PDB entry 3J9T | electron microscopy, 6.90 A resolution (low resolution: residue-level contacts below are approximate; hydrogen-bond / salt-bridge calls are withheld) | chains E and F of the 28 polymer chains in the assembly

[Chain E]
Name: V-type proton ATPase catalytic subunit A
From: Saccharomyces cerevisiae
Notes: EC 3.6.3.14, 3.1.-.-
UniProt: P17255 (VATA_YEAST); the construct lacks a stretch of the UniProt sequence, so the offset changes along the chain: 1-282 = UniProt 2-283; 283-616 = UniProt 738-1071
Sequence (616 residues; each row starts with the number of its first residue):
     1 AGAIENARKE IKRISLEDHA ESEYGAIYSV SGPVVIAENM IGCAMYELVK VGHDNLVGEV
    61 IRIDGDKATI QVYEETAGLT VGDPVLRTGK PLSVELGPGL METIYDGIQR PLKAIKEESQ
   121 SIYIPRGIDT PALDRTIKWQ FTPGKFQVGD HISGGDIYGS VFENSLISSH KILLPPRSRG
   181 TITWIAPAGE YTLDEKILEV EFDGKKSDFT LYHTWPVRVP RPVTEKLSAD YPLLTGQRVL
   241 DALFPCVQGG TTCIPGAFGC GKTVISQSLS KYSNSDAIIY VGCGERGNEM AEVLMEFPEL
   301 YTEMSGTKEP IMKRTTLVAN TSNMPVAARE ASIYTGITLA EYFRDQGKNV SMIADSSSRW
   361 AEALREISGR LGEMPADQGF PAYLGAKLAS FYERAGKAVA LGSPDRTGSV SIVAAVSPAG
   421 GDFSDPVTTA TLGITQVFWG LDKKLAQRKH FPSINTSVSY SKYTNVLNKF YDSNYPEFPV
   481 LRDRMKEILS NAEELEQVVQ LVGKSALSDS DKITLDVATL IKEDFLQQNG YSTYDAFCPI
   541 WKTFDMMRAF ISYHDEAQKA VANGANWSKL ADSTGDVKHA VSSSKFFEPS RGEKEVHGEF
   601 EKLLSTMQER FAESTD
Disordered / not traced: 1-23
Curated features (UniProtKB/Swiss-Prot):
  - binding site (ATP): Gly256 to Thr263
  - modified residue: Ala1 (N-acetylalanine), Thr130 (Phosphothreonine), Ser403 (Phosphoserine), Ser473 (Phosphoserine)

[Chain F]
Name: V-type proton ATPase subunit B
From: Saccharomyces cerevisiae
UniProt: P16140 (VATB_YEAST); residue numbers follow UniProt; this construct covers 1-517
Sequence (517 residues; numbered 1 to 517; the number before each row is that of its first residue):
     1 MVLSDKELFA INKKAVEQGF NVKPRLNYNT VSGVNGPLVI LEKVKFPRYN EIVNLTLPDG
    61 TVRQGQVLEI RGDRAIVQVF EGTSGIDVKK TTVEFTGESL RIPVSEDMLG RIFDGSGRPI
   121 DNGPKVFAED YLDINGSPIN PYARIYPEEM ISTGVSAIDT MNSIARGQKI PIFSASGLPH
   181 NEIAAQICRQ AGLVRPTKDV HDGHEENFSI VFAAMGVNLE TARFFKQDFE ENGSLERTSL
   241 FLNLANDPTI ERIITPRLAL TTAEYLAYQT ERHVLTILTD MSSYADALRE VSAAREEVPG
   301 RRGYPGYMYT DLSTIYERAG RVEGRNGSIT QIPILTMPND DITHPIPDLT GYITEGQIFV
   361 DRQLHNKGIY PPINVLPSLS RLMKSAIGEG MTRKDHGDVS NQLYAKYAIG KDAAAMKAVV
   421 GEEALSIEDK LSLEFLEKFE KTFITQGAYE DRTVFESLDQ AWSLLRIYPK EMLNRISPKI
   481 LDEFYDRARD DADEDEEDPD TRSSGKKKDA SQEESLI
Disordered / not traced: 1-28, 486-517
Curated features (UniProtKB/Swiss-Prot):
  - binding site (ATP): Arg381
  - modified residue (Phosphoserine): Ser4, Ser137, Ser503, Ser504, Ser511, Ser515
  - cross-link (Glycyl lysine isopeptide (Lys-Gly)): Lys14 (interchain with G-Cter in ubiquitin), Lys508 (interchain with G-Cter in ubiquitin)

[Interface between chain E and chain F]
Pairs across the interface (155; chain E residue first):
  Ile27(E) with Lys45(F)
  Tyr28(E) with Lys45(F); Gly72(F)
  Ser29(E) with Ile70(F); Arg71(F); Gly72(F)
  Val30(E) with Tyr49(F); Glu69(F); Ile70(F)
  Ser31(E) with Glu69(F); Ile70(F); Arg71(F)
  Gly32(E) with Tyr49(F); Leu68(F)
  Glu75(E) with Ser137(F)
  Thr76(E) with Tyr49(F); Asn50(F)
  Ala77(E) with Tyr49(F); Asn50(F); Ser99(F); Asp133(F)
  Gly78(E) with Tyr49(F)
  Leu79(E) with Arg48(F); Tyr49(F)
  Thr80(E) with Phe46(F); Arg48(F)
  Val81(E) with Lys45(F); Ile70(F)
  Ile104(E) with Arg144(F)
  Leu112(E) with Arg144(F)
  Ser121(E) with Ile139(F)
  Ile122(E) with Pro141(F); Tyr142(F); Arg144(F); Glu323(F); Arg325(F)
  Tyr123(E) with Asn140(F); Tyr142(F); Ala143(F); Arg144(F)
  Ile124(E) with Asn140(F)
  Arg126(E) with Asn135(F)
  Phe258(E) with Gly351(F); Tyr352(F); Thr354(F); Glu355(F); Gly356(F); Leu379(F); Arg381(F)
  Gly259(E) with Arg381(F)
  Cys260(E) with Arg381(F)
  Gly261(E) with Arg381(F)
  Lys262(E) with Tyr352(F); Arg381(F)
  Thr263(E) with Arg381(F)
  Gly284(E) with Tyr309(F)
  Arg286(E) with Tyr352(F); Ile353(F); Glu355(F)
  Gly287(E) with Ala143(F); Arg144(F)
  Asn288(E) with Ala143(F); Gly167(F); Lys169(F); Glu355(F)
  Glu289(E) with Glu355(F); Arg381(F)
  Met290(E) with Arg144(F)
  Ala291(E) with Arg144(F); Ile145(F)
  Glu292(E) with Tyr146(F); Leu382(F)
  Leu294(E) with Arg144(F)
  Met295(E) with Tyr146(F)
  Glu299(E) with Tyr146(F)
  Ala319(E) with Arg144(F)
  Thr321(E) with Glu317(F)
  Ser322(E) with Tyr309(F); Ser313(F)
  Asn323(E) with Asn135(F); Gly136(F); Ser313(F); Thr314(F); Glu317(F)
  Met324(E) with Glu317(F)
  Arg329(E) with Tyr309(F)
  Ser356(E) with Tyr352(F)
  Arg359(E) with Tyr309(F); Leu349(F); Tyr352(F)
  Glu362(E) with Gly306(F); Tyr309(F)
  Arg365(E) with Gly300(F); Arg301(F); Pro305(F); Gly306(F)
  Glu366(E) with Gly306(F); Tyr309(F); Thr310(F)
  Gly369(E) with Glu297(F)
  Arg370(E) with Arg295(F); Glu297(F)
  Gln378(E) with Arg301(F)
  Val416(E) with Tyr352(F)
  Ser417(E) with Tyr352(F)
  Ala419(E) with Arg301(F); Asp348(F)
  Gly420(E) with Arg301(F); Arg302(F); Thr343(F); Asp348(F)
  Gly421(E) with Thr343(F); Asp348(F)
  Asp425(E) with Arg301(F)
  Ala446(E) with Tyr404(F)
  Gln447(E) with Leu376(F); Pro377(F); Tyr404(F); Ala408(F)
  Arg448(E) with Ala405(F); Ala408(F); Ile409(F); Asp412(F); Arg475(F)
  Lys449(E) with Tyr404(F); Arg475(F)
  His450(E) with Arg475(F)
  Phe451(E) with Leu379(F)
  Val499(E) with Val420(F)
  Gln500(E) with Val419(F); Val420(F)
  Leu501(E) with Val419(F)
  Lys504(E) with Ala424(F)
  Ser505(E) with Glu423(F)
  Glu523(E) with Asn474(F); Arg475(F)
  Asp524(E) with Asn474(F)
  Gln527(E) with Arg475(F)
  Asn529(E) with Lys384(F)
  Gly530(E) with Lys384(F)
  Tyr531(E) with Met383(F); Ile387(F); Gly397(F); Asp398(F); Asn401(F)
  Gly575(E) with Glu471(F)
  Lys578(E) with Glu471(F)
  His579(E) with Lys470(F); Glu471(F)
  Ser582(E) with Asn474(F)
  Ser583(E) with Pro478(F)
  Phe586(E) with Asn474(F); Arg475(F); Ile476(F); Ser477(F)
Other interface residues (no listed pair), chain E (95 interface residues in all): Ile36, Glu38, Lys116, Pro125, Glu296, Ser358, Gly372, Glu373, Pro375, Phe380, Asp422, Lys443, Gly503, Asp576, Lys585
Other interface residues (no listed pair), chain F (87 interface residues in all): Pro47, Pro147, Gln168, Glu296, Val298, Tyr307, Ala319, Ile342, Pro345, Ser385, Met416, Leu473

[Overview]
Chain E and chain F form an interface of 95 and 87 residues respectively. UniProt lists 8 ATP-binding residues
on chain E; ATP-binding residue Arg381(F) on chain F.
Here chain E is V-type proton ATPase catalytic subunit A and chain F is V-type proton ATPase subunit B, both
from Saccharomyces cerevisiae. Entry 3J9T (Yeast V-ATPase state 1) was determined by electron microscopy,
deposited together with 3J9U and 3J9V.
